PDB entry 5M5Y | electron microscopy, 4.00 A resolution | chains A and S of the 17 polymer chains in the assembly

== Chain A ==
Name: DNA-directed RNA polymerase I subunit RPA190
From: Saccharomyces cerevisiae
Notes: EC 2.7.7.6
UniProtKB: P10964 (RPA1_YEAST); numbering as in UniProt (aligned over 1-1664)
Sequence (1664 residues; row label = number of the first residue in the row):
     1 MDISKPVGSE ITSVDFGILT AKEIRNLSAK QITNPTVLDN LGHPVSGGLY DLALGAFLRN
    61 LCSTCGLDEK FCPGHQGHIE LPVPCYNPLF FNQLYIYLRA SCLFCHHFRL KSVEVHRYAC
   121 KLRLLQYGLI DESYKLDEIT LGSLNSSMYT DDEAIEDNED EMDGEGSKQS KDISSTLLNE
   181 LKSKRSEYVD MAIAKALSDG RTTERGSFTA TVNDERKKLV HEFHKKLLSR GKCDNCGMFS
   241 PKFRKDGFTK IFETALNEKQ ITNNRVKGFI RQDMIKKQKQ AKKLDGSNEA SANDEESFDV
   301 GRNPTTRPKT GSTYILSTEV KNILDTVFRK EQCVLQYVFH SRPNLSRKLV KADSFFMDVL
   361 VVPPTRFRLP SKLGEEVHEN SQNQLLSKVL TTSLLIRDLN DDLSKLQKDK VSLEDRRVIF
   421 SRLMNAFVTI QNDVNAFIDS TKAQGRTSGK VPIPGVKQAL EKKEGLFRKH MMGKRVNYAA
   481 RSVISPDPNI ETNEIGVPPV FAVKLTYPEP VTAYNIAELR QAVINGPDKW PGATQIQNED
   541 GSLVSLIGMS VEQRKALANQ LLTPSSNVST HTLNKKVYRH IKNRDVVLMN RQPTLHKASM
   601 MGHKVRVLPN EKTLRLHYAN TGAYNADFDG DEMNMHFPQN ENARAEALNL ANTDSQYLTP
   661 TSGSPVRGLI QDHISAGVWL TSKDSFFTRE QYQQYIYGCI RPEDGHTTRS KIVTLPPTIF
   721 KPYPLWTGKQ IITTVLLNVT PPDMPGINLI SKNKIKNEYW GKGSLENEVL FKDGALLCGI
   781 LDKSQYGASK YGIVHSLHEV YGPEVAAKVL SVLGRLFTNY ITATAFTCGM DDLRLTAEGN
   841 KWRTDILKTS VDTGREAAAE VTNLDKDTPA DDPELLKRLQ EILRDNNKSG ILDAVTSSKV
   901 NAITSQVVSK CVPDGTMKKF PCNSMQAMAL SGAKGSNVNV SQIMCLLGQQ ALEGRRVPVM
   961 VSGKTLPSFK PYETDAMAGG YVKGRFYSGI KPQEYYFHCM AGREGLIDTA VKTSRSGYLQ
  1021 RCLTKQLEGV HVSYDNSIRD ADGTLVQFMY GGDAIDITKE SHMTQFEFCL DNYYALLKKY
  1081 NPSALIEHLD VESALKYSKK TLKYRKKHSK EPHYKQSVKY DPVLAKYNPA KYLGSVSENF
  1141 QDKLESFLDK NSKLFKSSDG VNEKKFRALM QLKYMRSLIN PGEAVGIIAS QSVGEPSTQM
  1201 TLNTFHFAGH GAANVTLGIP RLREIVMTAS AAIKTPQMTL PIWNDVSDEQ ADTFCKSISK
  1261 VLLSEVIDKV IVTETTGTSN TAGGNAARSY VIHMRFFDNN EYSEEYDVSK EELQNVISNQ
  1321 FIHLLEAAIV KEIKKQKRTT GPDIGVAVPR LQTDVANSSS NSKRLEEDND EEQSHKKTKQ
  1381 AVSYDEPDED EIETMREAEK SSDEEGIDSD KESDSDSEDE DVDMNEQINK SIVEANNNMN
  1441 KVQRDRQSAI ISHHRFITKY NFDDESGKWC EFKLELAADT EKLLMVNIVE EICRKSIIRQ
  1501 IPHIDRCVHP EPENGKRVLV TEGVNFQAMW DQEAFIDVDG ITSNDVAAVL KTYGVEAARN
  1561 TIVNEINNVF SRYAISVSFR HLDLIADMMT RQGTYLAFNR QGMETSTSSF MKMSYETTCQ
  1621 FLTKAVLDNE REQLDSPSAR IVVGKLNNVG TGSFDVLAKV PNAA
Not modelled in the structure: 143-171, 271-311, 407-416, 1154-1159, 1206-1213, 1278-1286, 1339-1432, 1664
Ion coordination: Zn2+ site 1: Cys-62, Cys-65, Cys-72, His-75; Zn2+ site 2: Cys-102, Cys-105, Cys-233, Cys-236
Curated features (UniProtKB/Swiss-Prot):
  - region: Pro-992 to Glu-1004 (Bridging helix)
  - binding site (Zn(2+)): Cys-62, Cys-65, Cys-72, His-75, Cys-102, Cys-105, Cys-233, Cys-236
  - binding site (Mg(2+)): Asp-627, Asp-629, Asp-631
  - modified residue (Phosphoserine): Ser-889, Ser-1636
From the paper describing this entry:
  - conformationally variable residues (order/disorder transition): Lys-1012 to Ser-1016

== Chain S ==
Molecule: Non-template DNA
Sequence (70 nucleotides; numbered 1 to 70; the number before each row is that of its first residue):
     1 GGTTTAGTCA TGGAGTACAA GTGTGAGGAA AAGTAGTTGG CGTAGCAGGA GAAGTAAAGC
    61 AGTTGAAGAC
Not modelled in the structure: 1-51

== Chain A / chain S interface ==
Residue-residue contacts - 6 pairs, chain A then chain S:
  Arg-99(A) / DC60(S)  salt bridge to the phosphate
  His-221(A) / DA58(S)  salt bridge to the phosphate
  Arg-244(A) / DC60(S)  salt bridge to the phosphate
  Thr-1228(A) / DA56(S)  phosphate contact
  Gln-1601(A) / DA56(S)  hydrogen bond to the phosphate
  Gln-1601(A) / DA57(S)  phosphate contact
Other interface residues (no listed pair), chain A (6 interface residues in all): Ile-96
Other interface residues (no listed pair), chain S (5 interface residues in all): DG59

== Summary ==
Chain A and chain S form an interface of 6 and 5 residues respectively; the contacts include 1 hydrogen bond
and 3 salt bridges. Polar pairs include Gln-1601(A)/DA56(S), Arg-99(A)/DC60(S) and His-221(A)/DA58(S). Curated
annotation (UniProt) lists 8 Zn2+-binding residues and 3 Mg2+-binding residues on chain A. From the paper:
conformational variability at Lys-1012(A).
Here chain A is DNA-directed RNA polymerase I subunit RPA190 (Saccharomyces cerevisiae) and chain S is
Non-template DNA. Entry 5M5Y (RNA Polymerase I elongation complex 2) was determined by electron microscopy,
deposited together with 5M5X, 5M64 and 5M5W.
